PDB entry 5FNV | X-ray diffraction, 2.61 A resolution | chains A and E of the 6 polymer chains in the assembly

Chain A:
Protein: Tubulin alpha-1B chain
From: Gallus gallus
Reference sequence: Q2XVP4 (TBA1B_PIG); residue numbers follow UniProt; this construct covers 1-451
Chain sequence (451 residues; numbered 1 to 451; the number before each row is that of its first residue):
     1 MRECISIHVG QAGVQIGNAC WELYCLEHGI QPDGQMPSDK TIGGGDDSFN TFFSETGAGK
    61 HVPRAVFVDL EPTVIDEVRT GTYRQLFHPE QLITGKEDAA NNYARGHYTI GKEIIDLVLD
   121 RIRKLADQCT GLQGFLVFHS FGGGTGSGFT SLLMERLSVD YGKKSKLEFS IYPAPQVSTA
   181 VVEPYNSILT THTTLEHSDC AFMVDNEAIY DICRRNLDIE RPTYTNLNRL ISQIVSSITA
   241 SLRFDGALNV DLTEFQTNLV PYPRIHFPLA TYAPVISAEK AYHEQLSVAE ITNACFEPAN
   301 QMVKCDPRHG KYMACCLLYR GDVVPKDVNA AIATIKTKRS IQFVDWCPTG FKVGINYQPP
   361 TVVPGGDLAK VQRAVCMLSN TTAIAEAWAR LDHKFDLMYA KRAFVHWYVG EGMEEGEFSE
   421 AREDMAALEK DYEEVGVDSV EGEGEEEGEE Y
Not modelled in the structure: 248-255, 438-451
Bound ions: Ca2+: Asp39, Thr41, Gly44, Glu55
Residues lining bound ligands: GTP (guanosine-5'-triphosphate): Gly10, Gln11, Ala12, Gln15, Ile16, Asp69, Asp98, Ala99, Ala100, Asn101, Ser140, Gly142, Gly143, Gly144, Thr145, Gly146, Ile171, Pro173, Val177, Ser178, Thr179, Glu183, Asn206, Tyr224, Leu227, Asn228, Ile231
UniProt features mapped onto this chain:
  - motif: Met1 to Cys4 (MREC motif)
  - active site: Glu254
  - binding site (GTP): Gly10, Gln11, Ala12, Gln15, Glu71, Ala99, Ser140, Gly143, Gly144, Thr145, Gly146, Thr179, Glu183, Asn206, Tyr224, Asn228, Leu252
  - binding site (Mg(2+)): Glu71
  - site: Tyr451 (Involved in polymerization)
  - modified residue: Lys40 (N6,N6,N6-trimethyllysine), Ser48 (Phosphoserine), Ser232 (Phosphoserine), Tyr282 (3'-nitrotyrosine), Arg339 (Omega-N-methylarginine), Ser439 (Phosphoserine), Glu443 (5-glutamyl polyglutamate), Glu445 (5-glutamyl polyglutamate), Tyr451 (3'-nitrotyrosine)
  - cross-link (Glycyl lysine isopeptide (Lys-Gly)): Lys326 (interchain with G-Cter in ubiquitin), Lys370 (interchain with G-Cter in ubiquitin)
From the paper describing this entry:
  - binding site for pironetin: Cys4, Gly134, Leu167, Leu242, Phe255, Cys316, Leu378
  - catalytic residues: Glu254 (citing earlier work)

Chain E:
Protein: Stathmin-4
From: Sus scrofa
Notes: fragment: stathmin-like domain, residues 49-189
Reference sequence: P63043 (STMN4_RAT); residues 5-145 here correspond to UniProt positions 49-189 (UniProt number = residue number + 44)
Chain sequence (143 residues; numbered 3 to 145; the number before each row is that of its first residue):
     3 MADMEVIELN KCTSGQSFEV ILKPPSFDGV PEFNASLPRR RDPSLEEIQK KLEAAEERRK
    63 YQEAELLKHL AEKREHEREV IQKAIEENNN FIKMAKEKLA QKMESNKENR EAHLAAMLER
   123 LQEKDKHAEE VRKNKELKEE ASR
Not modelled in the structure: 3-5, 28-43, 141-145
Construct notes: expression tag (3-4)
UniProt features mapped onto this chain:
  - modified residue: Ser46 (Phosphoserine)

Interface between chain A and chain E:
Contacting residue pairs (65; chain A residue first):
  His107(A) - Lys53(E)  hydrogen bond
  His107(A) - Leu54(E)
  Tyr108(A) - Lys53(E)
  Tyr108(A) - Leu54(E)  hydrophobic
  Tyr108(A) - Ala57(E)  hydrophobic
  Thr109(A) - Arg61(E)  hydrogen bond
  Lys112(A) - Glu58(E)  salt bridge
  Glu155(A) - Ile50(E)
  Glu155(A) - Lys53(E)  salt bridge
  Arg156(A) - Leu47(E)
  Ser158(A) - Asp44(E)
  Val159(A) - Pro45(E)
  Val159(A) - Leu47(E)
  Glu196(A) - Asp44(E)
  His197(A) - Asp44(E)  salt bridge
  His197(A) - Pro45(E)
  Asp245(A) - Cys14(E)  hydrogen bond
  Asp245(A) - Ser16(E)  hydrogen bond (backbone-side chain)
  Ala247(A) - Asn12(E)
  Ala247(A) - Ser19(E)
  Pro325(A) - Gln18(E)
  Pro325(A) - Phe20(E)  hydrophobic
  Val328(A) - Phe20(E)  hydrophobic
  Asn329(A) - Met6(E)
  Asn329(A) - Val8(E)
  Asn329(A) - Phe20(E)
  Asn329(A) - Val22(E)
  Ile332(A) - Leu24(E)  hydrophobic
  Ala333(A) - Met6(E)  hydrophobic
  Lys336(A) - Leu24(E)
  Lys336(A) - Lys25(E)
  Asp345(A) - Pro27(E)
  Trp346(A) - Pro27(E)
  Cys347(A) - Pro27(E)
  Pro348(A) - Lys25(E)
  Pro348(A) - Pro27(E)
  Thr349(A) - Ile23(E)
  Thr349(A) - Leu24(E)  hydrogen bond (backbone-backbone)
  Thr349(A) - Lys25(E)  hydrogen bond (backbone-backbone)
  Gly350(A) - Val22(E)
  Phe351(A) - Glu21(E)
  Phe351(A) - Val22(E)  hydrogen bond (backbone-backbone)
  Phe351(A) - Leu24(E)  hydrophobic
  Lys352(A) - Phe20(E)
  Lys352(A) - Glu21(E)  salt bridge
  Val353(A) - Ser19(E)
  Val353(A) - Phe20(E)  hydrogen bond (backbone-backbone)
  Gly354(A) - Gln18(E)
  Ile355(A) - Gly17(E)
  Ile355(A) - Gln18(E)  hydrogen bond (backbone-backbone)
  Ile355(A) - Phe20(E)  hydrophobic
  Asn356(A) - Ser16(E)
  Asn356(A) - Gly17(E)
  Tyr357(A) - Thr15(E)
  Tyr357(A) - Ser16(E)  hydrogen bond (backbone-backbone)
  Tyr357(A) - Gly17(E)
  Tyr357(A) - Gln18(E)  hydrogen bond
  Val409(A) - Gln64(E)  hydrogen bond (backbone-side chain)
  Gly410(A) - Arg61(E)
  Gly410(A) - Gln64(E)
  Glu411(A) - Arg61(E)  hydrogen bond (backbone-side chain)
  Gly412(A) - Ala57(E)
  Gly412(A) - Arg60(E)  hydrogen bond (backbone-side chain)
  Gly412(A) - Arg61(E)
  Glu414(A) - Arg60(E)  salt bridge
Interface residues without a listed pair, chain A (40 interface residues in all): Leu152, Thr193, Gly246, Gln358
Interface residues without a listed pair, chain E (30 interface residues in all): Ser46, Gln51, Glu55

In short:
40 residues of chain A and 30 residues of chain E are in contact, with 14 hydrogen bonds and 5 salt bridges.
Polar pairs include Lys112(A)-Glu58(E), Glu155(A)-Lys53(E) and His197(A)-Asp44(E). Ligands of chain A: GTP.
From the paper: the catalytic residue Glu254(A); a binding site for pironetin at Cys4(A), Gly134(A) and
Leu167(A) among others.
Here chain A is Tubulin alpha-1B chain (Gallus gallus) and chain E is Stathmin-4 (Sus scrofa). Entry 5FNV (a
new complex structure of tubulin with an alpha-beta unsaturated lactone) was determined by X-ray diffraction,
deposited together with 5JQG.
